Entry 7LN0 (electron microscopy, 2.98 A resolution); this record covers chains D and G of the 7 polymer chains in the assembly.

[Chain D]
Name: Transitional endoplasmic reticulum ATPase
Organism: Homo sapiens
Notes: EC 3.6.4.6
UniProtKB: P55072 (TERA_HUMAN); residues 1-806 here = UniProt positions 1-806
Amino-acid sequence (806 residues; numbered 1 to 806; the number before each row is that of its first residue):
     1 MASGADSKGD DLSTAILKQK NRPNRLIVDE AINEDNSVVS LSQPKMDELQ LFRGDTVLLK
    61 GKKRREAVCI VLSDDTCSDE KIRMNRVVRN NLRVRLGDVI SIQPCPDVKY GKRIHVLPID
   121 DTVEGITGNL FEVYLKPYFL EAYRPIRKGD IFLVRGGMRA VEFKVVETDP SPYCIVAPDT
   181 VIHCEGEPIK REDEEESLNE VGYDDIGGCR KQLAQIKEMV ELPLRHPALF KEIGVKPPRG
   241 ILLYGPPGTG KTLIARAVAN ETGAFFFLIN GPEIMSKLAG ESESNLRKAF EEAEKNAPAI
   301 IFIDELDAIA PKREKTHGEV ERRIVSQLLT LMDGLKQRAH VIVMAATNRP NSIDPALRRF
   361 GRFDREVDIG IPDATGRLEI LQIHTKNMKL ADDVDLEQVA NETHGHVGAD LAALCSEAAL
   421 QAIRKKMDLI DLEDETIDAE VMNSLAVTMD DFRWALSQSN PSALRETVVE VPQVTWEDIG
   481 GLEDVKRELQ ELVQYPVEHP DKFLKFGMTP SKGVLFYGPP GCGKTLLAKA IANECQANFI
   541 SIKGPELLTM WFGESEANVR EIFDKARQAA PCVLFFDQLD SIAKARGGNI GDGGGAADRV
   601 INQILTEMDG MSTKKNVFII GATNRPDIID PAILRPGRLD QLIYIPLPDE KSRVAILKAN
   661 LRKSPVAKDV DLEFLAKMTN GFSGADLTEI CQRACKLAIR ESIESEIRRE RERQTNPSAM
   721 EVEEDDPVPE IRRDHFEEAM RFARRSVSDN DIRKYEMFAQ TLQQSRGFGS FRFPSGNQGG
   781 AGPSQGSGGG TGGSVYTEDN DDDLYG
Not modelled in the structure: 1-11, 715-726, 776-806
Construct notes: engineered mutation Glu-232 (Ala in P55072), Gln-578 (Glu in P55072)
Curated features (UniProtKB/Swiss-Prot):
  - region: Thr-797 to Gly-806 (Interaction with UBXN6)
  - motif: Asp-802 to Gly-806 (PIM motif)
  - binding site (ATP): Pro-247 to Leu-253, Asn-348, His-384, Gly-521 to Leu-526
  - modified residue: Ala-2 (N-acetylalanine), Ser-3 (Phosphoserine), Ser-7 (Phosphoserine), Ser-13 (Phosphoserine), Ser-37 (Phosphoserine), Lys-315 (N6,N6,N6-trimethyllysine), Thr-436 (Phosphothreonine), Ser-462 (Phosphoserine), Lys-502 (N6-acetyllysine), Lys-505 (N6-acetyllysine), Lys-668 (N6-acetyllysine), Ser-702 (Phosphoserine), Lys-754 (N6-acetyllysine), Ser-770 (Phosphoserine), Ser-775 (Phosphoserine), Ser-787 (Phosphoserine), Tyr-805 (Phosphotyrosine)
  - cross-link (Glycyl lysine isopeptide (Lys-Gly)): Lys-8 (interchain with G-Cter in SUMO2), Lys-18 (interchain with G-Cter in SUMO2)
  - natural variant: Arg-95 (R95G: In IBMPFD1), Gly-97 (G97E: In CMT2Y), Ile-126 (I126F: In IBMPFD1; uncertain significance), Arg-155 (R155C: In IBMPFD1; R155H: In FTDALS6 and IBMPFD1; R155L: In IBMPFD1; R155P: In IBMPFD1; R155S: In IBMPFD1), Arg-159 (R159G: In FTDALS6; R159H: In IBMPFD1), Ala-160 (A160T: In IBMPFD1; uncertain significance), Glu-185 (E185K: In CMT2Y), Arg-191 (R191Q: In FTDALS6 and IBMPFD1), Leu-198 (L198W: In IBMPFD1), Glu-232 (A232E: In IBMPFD1; this construct carries the variant), Ile-254 (I254F: In IBMPFD1; uncertain significance), Ile-369 (I369T: In IBMPFD1; uncertain significance), 2 further natural variant entries in UniProt
  - mutagenesis: Phe-52 to Asp-55 (Abolishes interaction with NPLOC4; when associated with A-110), Arg-53 (R53A: Minor effect on affinity for ATP and ADP), Arg-86 (R86A: Strongly increased affinity for ATP. Strongly reduced affinity for ADP), Tyr-110 (Y110A: Abolishes interaction with NPLOC4; when associated with 52-A--A-55), Arg-113 to His-115 (Severely reduced binding to DERL1), Phe-131 (F131R: Severely reduced binding to DERL1), Leu-140 (L140D: Severely reduced binding to DERL1), Asp-179 (D179R: No effect on binding to DERL1), His-183 (H183W: Severely reduced binding to DERL1), Lys-251 (K251Q: Impairs ERAD degradation of HMGCR and does not inhibit interaction with RHBDD1; when associated with Q-524), Glu-305 (E305Q: Defect in ubiquitin-dependent protein degradation by the proteasome; when associated with Q-578), Lys-312 (K312A: Does not affect methylation by VCPKMT), 7 further mutagenesis entries in UniProt
Bound ions: Mg2+ site 1: Thr-252 (together with ATP); Mg2+ site 2: Thr-525 (together with ATP)
Ligand contacts:
  - ATP (adenosine-5'-triphosphate), molecule 1: Asp-205, Ile-206, Gly-207, Cys-209, Pro-246, Pro-247, Gly-248, Thr-249, Gly-250, Lys-251, Thr-252, Leu-253, Arg-256, Glu-305, Asn-348, Ile-380, His-384, Val-407, Gly-408, Ala-409
  - ATP, molecule 2: Asp-333, Ala-356, Arg-359, Arg-362
  - ATP, molecule 3: Asp-478, Ile-479, Gly-480, Leu-482, Pro-519, Pro-520, Gly-521, Cys-522, Gly-523, Lys-524, Thr-525, Leu-526, Gln-578, Asn-624, Ile-656, Asn-660, Gly-684, Ala-685, Thr-688
  - ATP, molecule 4: Asp-609, Arg-635, Arg-638
From the paper describing this entry:
  - mutagenesis - W551A/F552A, R599A: abolished catalytic activity
  - mutagenesis - I590A/D592A: unchanged catalytic activity
  - mutagenesis - L464A: decreased catalytic activity
  - disease-associated variants - A232E: increased catalytic activity (citing earlier work)
  - mutagenesis - E578Q: decreased catalytic activity (citing earlier work)

[Chain G]
Name: Hexa-ubiquitin
Organism: Homo sapiens
Amino-acid sequence (9 residues; each row starts with the number of its first residue; X marks 9 residues of unknown identity (built as UNK)):
     1 XXXXXXXXX

[How chain D and chain G interact]
Chain D side of the interface, 7 residues: Met-550, Trp-551, Phe-552, Gly-591, Asp-592, Gly-593, Gly-594

[In short]
No residue of chain D is in contact with chain G. Ligands of chain D: 4 copies of ATP. The paper reports that
W551A/F552A and R599A of chain D abolish catalytic activity; L464A and E578Q of chain D reduce catalytic
activity; 6 substitutions were tested in all.
Chain D is Transitional endoplasmic reticulum ATPase and chain G is Hexa-ubiquitin, both from Homo sapiens;
the structure, Cryo-EM structure of human p97 in complex with Npl4/Ufd1 and Ub6 (Class 2), was determined by
electron microscopy together with 7LMZ, 7LN1, 7LN2, 7LN3, 7LN4, 7LN5 and 7LN6 from the same study.
